5VZ2 - chains A and U of the 28 polymer chains in the assembly; structure by X-ray diffraction, 2.26 A resolution.

# Chain A
Name: ATP-dependent Clp protease proteolytic subunit
From: Staphylococcus aureus (strain NCTC 8325)
Notes: EC 3.4.21.92
UniProt: Q2G036 (CLPP_STAA8); residue numbers follow UniProt; this construct covers 1-195
Amino-acid sequence (203 residues; numbered 1 to 203; the number before each row is that of its first residue):
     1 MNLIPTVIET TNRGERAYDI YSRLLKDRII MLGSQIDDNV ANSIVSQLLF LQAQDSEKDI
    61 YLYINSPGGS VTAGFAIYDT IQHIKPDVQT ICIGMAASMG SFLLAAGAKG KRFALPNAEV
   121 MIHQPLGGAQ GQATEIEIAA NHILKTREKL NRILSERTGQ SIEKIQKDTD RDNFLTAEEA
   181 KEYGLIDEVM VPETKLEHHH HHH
Disordered / not traced: 1-3, 8-17, 193-203
Construct notes: expression tag (196-203)
Curated features (UniProtKB/Swiss-Prot):
  - active site: Ser98 (Nucleophile), His123
What the authors report for this chain:
  - binding site for Acyldepsipeptide: Arg23, Leu24, Asp27, Ile29, Tyr63
  - binding site for Acyldepsipeptide (chain U): Leu49, Gln52, Ala53

# Chain U
Name: Acyldepsipeptide
Amino-acid sequence (7 residues; each row starts with the number of its first residue):
     1 XFSPXAX
Glycans and other covalent adducts: covalent link Ser3-MP8_7
Modified / non-standard residues: 9TS ((2E)-pent-2-enoic acid) at position 1; YCP ((2S)-piperidine-2-carboxylic acid) at position 5; MP8 ((4R)-4-methyl-L-proline) at position 7

# How chain A and chain U interact
Contacting residue pairs (6):
  Leu49(A) with 9TS_1(U); Phe2(U)
  Gln52(A) with 9TS_1(U)
  Ala53(A) with 9TS_1(U)
  Thr80(A) with Phe2(U)
  His83(A) with Phe2(U)
Interface residues without a listed pair, chain A (6 interface residues in all): Val45
Interface residues without a listed pair, chain U (4 interface residues in all): Ser3, Pro4

# Overview
6 residues of chain A and 4 residues of chain U are in contact. Curated annotation (UniProt) lists active-site
residues Ser98(A) and His123(A) on chain A. From the paper: a binding site for Acyldepsipeptide at Arg23(A),
Leu24(A) and Asp27(A) among others; a binding site for Acyldepsipeptide (chain U) at Leu49(A), Gln52(A) and
Ala53(A).
Here chain A is ATP-dependent Clp protease proteolytic subunit (Staphylococcus aureus (strain NCTC 8325)) and
chain U is Acyldepsipeptide. Entry 5VZ2 (Structure of ClpP from Staphylococcus aureus in complex with
Acyldepsipeptide) was determined by X-ray diffraction (same publication as 6PKA, 6PMD and 5W18).
